PDB entry 1FO0 | X-ray diffraction, 2.50 A resolution | chains P and B of the 5 polymer chains in the assembly

Chain P:
Name: Naturally processed octapeptide PBM1
Chain sequence (8 residues; row label = number of the first residue in the row):
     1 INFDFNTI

Chain B:
Name: Protein (BM3.3 T cell receptor beta-chain)
From: Mus musculus
Notes: fragment: fv fragment, variable domain
Chain sequence (112 residues; numbered 1 to 116 plus 1 insertion-coded residue; 5 numbers in that range are skipped by the numbering (no residue carries them; nothing is unmodelled there); the number before each row is that of its first residue):
     1 VTLLEQNPRW RLVPRGQAVN LRCILKNSQY
   30A P
    31 WMSWYQQDLQ KQLQWLFTLR SPGDKEVKSL PGADYLATRV TDTELRLQVA NMSQGRT
    90 LYCTCSADRV G
   103 N
   105 TLYFGEGSRL IV
Sequence notes: conflict Ala96 (Gly116 in 554307), Asp97 (Gly117 in 554307), Arg98 (Thr118 in 554307), Val99 (Gly119 in 554307), Leu106 (Gln124 in 554307), Glu110 (Pro128 in 554307), Ser112 (Thr130 in 554307), Ile115 (Leu133 in 554307), Val116 (Leu135 in 554307)
Disulfide bonds: Cys23-Cys92

Chain P / chain B interface:
Pairs across the interface (6):
  Phe5(P) with Arg98(B), hydrogen bond (backbone-side chain)
  Asn6(P) with Asp97(B); Arg98(B), hydrogen bond (side chain-backbone); Val99(B), hydrogen bond (side chain-backbone); Asn103(B)
  Thr7(P) with Asp97(B), hydrogen bond
Also at the interface, not in a pair above, chain P (4 interface residues in all): Asp4
Also at the interface, not in a pair above, chain B (5 interface residues in all): Trp31

In short:
4 residues of chain P and 5 residues of chain B are in contact; the contacts include 4 hydrogen bonds. Polar
pairs include Phe5(P)-Arg98(B), Asn6(P)-Arg98(B) and Asn6(P)-Val99(B).
Here chain P is Naturally processed octapeptide PBM1 and chain B is Protein (BM3.3 T cell receptor beta-chain)
(Mus musculus). Entry 1FO0 (Murine alloreactive scfv TCR-peptide-MHC class I molecule complex) was determined
by X-ray diffraction.
